PDB entry 6NKM | X-ray diffraction, 1.90 A resolution | chains A and B of the 4 polymer chains in the assembly

== Chain A (and B) ==
Molecule: Short chain dehydrogenase
Source organism: Penicillium fellutanum
Notes: chain B of this document is another copy of the same molecule, construct and numbering; everything in this record applies to it too
Reference sequence: L0E2Z4 (L0E2Z4_9EURO); residues 1-265 here = UniProt positions 1-265
Sequence (265 residues; numbered 1 to 265; the number before each row is that of its first residue):
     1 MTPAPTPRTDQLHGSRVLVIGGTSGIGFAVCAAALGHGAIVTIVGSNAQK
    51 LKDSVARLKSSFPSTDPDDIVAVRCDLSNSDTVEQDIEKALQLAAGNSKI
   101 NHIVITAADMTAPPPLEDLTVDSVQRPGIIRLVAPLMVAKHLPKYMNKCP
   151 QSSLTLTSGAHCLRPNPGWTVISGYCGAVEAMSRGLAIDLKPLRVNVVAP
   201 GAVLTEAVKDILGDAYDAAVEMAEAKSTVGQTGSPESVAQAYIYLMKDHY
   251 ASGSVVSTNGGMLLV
Not modelled in the structure: 1-8
Differences from the reference sequence: conflict Asn166 (Asp in L0E2Z4)
Small-molecule neighbours:
  - NADP (NAP; NADP nicotinamide-adenine-dinucleotide phosphate): Gly21, Gly22, Thr23, Ser24, Gly25, Ile26, Gly45, Ser46, Asn47, Lys50, Leu51, Cys75, Asp76, Leu77, Ser78, Thr106, Ala107, Ala108, Asp109, Met110, Ile130, Arg131, Thr157, Ser158, Gly159, Pro200, Gly201, Ala202, Val203, Thr205, Ala207, Val208
  - NADP+ (ZWP; 3-{[2-(2-methylbut-3-en-2-yl)-1H-indol-3-yl]methyl}-8H-pyrrolo[1,2-a]pyrazin-5-ium-1-olate): Gly159, Ala160, His161, Asn166, Trp169, Pro200, Gly201, Ala202, Leu204, Val208, Ile211, Leu212, Ala219, Ala223
Swiss-Prot annotation at these positions:
  - binding site (NADP(+)): Thr23, Ser24, Ile26, Ser46, Asn47, Lys50, Asp76, Arg131, Val203, Thr205
Reported in the primary citation:
  - binding site for NADP: Arg131
  - catalytic residues: Arg131 (from molecular simulation)
  - contacts within the chain: Asp109-Arg131 (from molecular simulation)

== Chain A / chain B interface ==
Contacting residue pairs (54; chain A residue first):
  Ser80(A) - Val121(B)
  Leu116(A) - Ala139(B)
  Leu116(A) - Lys140(B)
  Glu117(A) - Lys140(B)
  Leu119(A) - Leu136(B)  hydrophobic
  Leu119(A) - Met137(B)
  Leu119(A) - Lys140(B)  hydrogen bond (backbone-side chain)
  Val121(A) - Ser80(B)
  Val121(A) - Val133(B)  hydrophobic
  Val124(A) - Val133(B)  hydrophobic
  Val124(A) - Leu136(B)  hydrophobic
  Gln125(A) - Gln125(B)  hydrogen bond (backbone-side chain)
  Gln125(A) - Gly128(B)
  Gln125(A) - Ile129(B)
  Gln125(A) - Val133(B)
  Gly128(A) - Gln125(B)
  Ile129(A) - Gln125(B)
  Val133(A) - Val124(B)  hydrophobic
  Val133(A) - Gln125(B)
  Leu136(A) - Val124(B)  hydrophobic
  Met137(A) - Leu119(B)  hydrophobic
  Lys140(A) - Leu116(B)
  Lys140(A) - Glu117(B)
  Lys140(A) - Leu119(B)  hydrogen bond (side chain-backbone)
  Cys162(A) - Ala181(B)
  Cys162(A) - Arg184(B)  hydrogen bond (backbone-side chain)
  Leu163(A) - Arg184(B)
  Pro165(A) - Arg184(B)
  Pro165(A) - Gly185(B)
  Pro165(A) - Ile188(B)  hydrophobic
  Gly168(A) - Asp189(B)
  Thr170(A) - Met182(B)
  Thr170(A) - Gly185(B)  hydrogen bond (side chain-backbone)
  Thr170(A) - Leu186(B)
  Thr170(A) - Asp189(B)  hydrogen bond
  Ser173(A) - Ala181(B)
  Gly174(A) - Ala178(B)
  Gly177(A) - Gly177(B)
  Gly177(A) - Ala178(B)
  Ala178(A) - Gly174(B)
  Ala178(A) - Gly177(B)
  Ala178(A) - Ala178(B)
  Ala181(A) - Cys162(B)
  Ala181(A) - Ser173(B)
  Ala181(A) - Gly177(B)
  Met182(A) - Thr170(B)
  Arg184(A) - Cys162(B)  hydrogen bond (side chain-backbone)
  Arg184(A) - Leu163(B)
  Arg184(A) - Pro165(B)
  Gly185(A) - Pro165(B)
  Gly185(A) - Thr170(B)  hydrogen bond (backbone-side chain)
  Leu186(A) - Thr170(B)
  Asp189(A) - Gly168(B)
  Asp189(A) - Thr170(B)  hydrogen bond
Also at the interface, not in a pair above, chain A (37 interface residues in all): Val83, Glu84, Asp118, Thr120, Leu132, Ala139, Pro167, Val171, Ile188
Also at the interface, not in a pair above, chain B (35 interface residues in all): Asp118, Thr120, Leu132, Val171, Tyr175

== In short ==
37 residues of chain A face 35 of chain B across their interface, with 9 hydrogen bonds. Polar contacts
include Leu119(A)-Lys140(B), Gln125(A)-Gln125(B) and Cys162(A)-Arg184(B). Bound to chain A: NADP and NADP+.
Curated annotation (UniProt) lists 10 NADP+-binding residues on chain A. From the paper: the catalytic residue
Arg131(A); a binding site for NADP at Arg131(A).
Chain A and chain B are both Short chain dehydrogenase (Penicillium fellutanum); the structure, Structure of
PhqE D166N Reductase/Diels-Alderase from Penicillium fellutanum in complex with NADP+ and substrate, was
determined by X-ray diffraction (same publication as 6NKH, 6NKI and 6NKK).
